Entry 3GFI (X-ray diffraction, 2.10 A resolution); this record covers chains A and C of the 4 polymer chains in the assembly.

[Chain A (and C)]
Molecule: 146aa long hypothetical transcriptional regulator
Organism: Sulfolobus tokodaii
Notes: chain C of this document is another copy of the same molecule, construct and numbering; everything in this record applies to it too
UniProtKB: Q96ZY1 (Q96ZY1_SULTO); residues 3-148 here correspond to UniProt positions 1-146 (UniProt number = residue number - 2)
Amino-acid sequence (146 residues; each row starts with the number of its first residue):
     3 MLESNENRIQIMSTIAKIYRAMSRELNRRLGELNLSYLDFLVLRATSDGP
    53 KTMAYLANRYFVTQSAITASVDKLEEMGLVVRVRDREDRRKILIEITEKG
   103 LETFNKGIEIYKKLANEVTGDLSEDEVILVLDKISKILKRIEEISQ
Unresolved in the structure: 3-5 (chain C: 3-6)
What the authors report for this chain:
  - binding site for the 10-nt DNA strand: Ser67, Arg86, Arg91
  - binding site for the 13-nt DNA strand: Arg92, Lys93, Ile94
  - contacts within the chain: Asp90-Arg92 (salt bridge)
  - mutagenesis - R91A, R92A, K93A: abolished binding to the 13-nt DNA strand

[How chain A and chain C interact]
Residue-residue contacts (109; chain A residue first):
  Ser6(A) with Glu126(C), hydrogen bond (backbone-side chain)
  Asn7(A) with Glu126(C)
  Asn9(A) with Glu126(C); Val129(C); Ile130(C); Leu133(C)
  Arg10(A) with Ala117(C); Asn118(C); Thr121(C), hydrogen bond (side chain-backbone); Leu124(C), hydrogen bond (side chain-backbone); Ser125(C); Glu126(C); Val129(C)
  Ile11(A) with Tyr113(C), hydrophobic; Lys114(C); Ala117(C), hydrophobic
  Gln12(A) with Leu133(C)
  Ile13(A) with Val129(C); Leu133(C), hydrophobic; Ile136(C)
  Met14(A) with Ile20(C), hydrophobic; Met24(C), hydrophobic; Tyr113(C); Ala117(C), hydrophobic; Val120(C), hydrophobic; Thr121(C)
  Ser15(A) with Tyr113(C), hydrogen bond (backbone-side chain)
  Thr16(A) with Leu133(C); Ile136(C)
  Ile17(A) with Ile17(C), hydrophobic; Ile136(C), hydrophobic
  Ala18(A) with Tyr21(C), hydrophobic
  Lys19(A) with Arg46(C); Leu140(C)
  Ile20(A) with Met14(C), hydrophobic; Ile136(C); Ile139(C), hydrophobic; Leu140(C), hydrophobic; Ile143(C), hydrophobic
  Tyr21(A) with Ala18(C), hydrophobic; Tyr21(C), hydrophobic
  Arg22(A) with Tyr21(C), hydrogen bond; Tyr39(C), hydrogen bond; Leu43(C); Arg61(C); Tyr62(C)
  Ala23(A) with Ile143(C), hydrophobic
  Met24(A) with Met14(C), hydrophobic; Ile143(C), hydrophobic
  Ser25(A) with Phe63(C)
  Arg26(A) with Asn60(C), hydrogen bond (side chain-backbone); Arg61(C), hydrogen bond (side chain-backbone); Phe63(C)
  Glu27(A) with Ile146(C); Ser147(C)
  Arg30(A) with Ser147(C)
  Arg31(A) with Ile146(C)
  Tyr39(A) with Phe63(C), hydrophobic
  Tyr113(A) with Met14(C)
  Lys114(A) with Ile11(C)
  Ala117(A) with Met14(C), hydrophobic
  Asn118(A) with Asn7(C), hydrogen bond (side chain-backbone); Arg10(C)
  Glu119(A) with Arg142(C); Ile146(C)
  Val120(A) with Ile139(C), hydrophobic; Arg142(C); Ile143(C), hydrophobic
  Thr121(A) with Arg10(C), hydrogen bond (backbone-side chain)
  Asp123(A) with Lys138(C); Arg142(C), salt bridge
  Leu124(A) with Arg10(C), hydrogen bond (backbone-side chain); Lys135(C); Ile139(C), hydrophobic
  Ser125(A) with Arg10(C)
  Glu126(A) with Asn7(C); Arg10(C), salt bridge
  Glu128(A) with Lys135(C), salt bridge
  Val129(A) with Asn9(C); Arg10(C); Ile13(C), hydrophobic
  Ile130(A) with Asn9(C)
  Leu131(A) with Leu131(C), hydrophobic
  Val132(A) with Lys135(C)
  Leu133(A) with Asn9(C); Gln12(C); Thr16(C)
  Lys135(A) with Glu128(C), salt bridge; Val132(C)
  Ile136(A) with Ile13(C); Thr16(C); Ile20(C)
  Ile139(A) with Ile20(C), hydrophobic; Val120(C), hydrophobic; Thr121(C)
  Leu140(A) with Ile20(C), hydrophobic
  Arg142(A) with Val120(C); Asp123(C), salt bridge
  Ile143(A) with Ala23(C), hydrophobic; Met24(C), hydrophobic; Val120(C), hydrophobic
  Ile146(A) with Arg31(C); Glu119(C)
  Ser147(A) with Ala23(C); Arg26(C), hydrogen bond (backbone-side chain); Glu27(C); Arg30(C), hydrogen bond (backbone-side chain)
  Gln148(A) with Arg26(C), hydrogen bond (backbone-side chain); Arg30(C), hydrogen bond
Other interface residues (no listed pair), chain A (54 interface residues in all): Asn29, Gly122, Ser137, Lys138
Other interface residues (no listed pair), chain C (57 interface residues in all): Ser15, Lys19, Arg22, Leu116, Gly122, Ser137

[Summary]
54 residues of chain A face 57 of chain C across their interface, with 15 hydrogen bonds and 5 salt bridges.
Among the polar pairs are Asp123(A)-Arg142(C), Glu126(A)-Arg10(C) and Glu128(A)-Lys135(C). The paper reports a
binding site for the 10-nt DNA strand at Ser67(A), Arg86(A) and Arg91(A); R91A, R92A and K93A of chain A
abolish binding to the 13-nt DNA strand.
Both chains are 146aa long hypothetical transcriptional regulator (Sulfolobus tokodaii). Entry 3GFI (Crystal
structure of ST1710 complexed with its promoter DNA) was determined by X-ray diffraction, deposited together
with 3GEZ, 3GF2, 3GFJ and 3GFL.
